Entry 8R2M (electron microscopy, 3.44 A resolution); this record covers chains B and D of the 10 polymer chains in the assembly.

== Chain B ==
Protein: DNA-directed RNA polymerase subunit alpha
Organism: Mycolicibacterium smegmatis MC2 155
Notes: EC 2.7.7.6
UniProtKB: A0QSL8 (RPOA_MYCS2); numbering as in UniProt (aligned over 1-350)
Chain sequence (350 residues; each row starts with the number of its first residue):
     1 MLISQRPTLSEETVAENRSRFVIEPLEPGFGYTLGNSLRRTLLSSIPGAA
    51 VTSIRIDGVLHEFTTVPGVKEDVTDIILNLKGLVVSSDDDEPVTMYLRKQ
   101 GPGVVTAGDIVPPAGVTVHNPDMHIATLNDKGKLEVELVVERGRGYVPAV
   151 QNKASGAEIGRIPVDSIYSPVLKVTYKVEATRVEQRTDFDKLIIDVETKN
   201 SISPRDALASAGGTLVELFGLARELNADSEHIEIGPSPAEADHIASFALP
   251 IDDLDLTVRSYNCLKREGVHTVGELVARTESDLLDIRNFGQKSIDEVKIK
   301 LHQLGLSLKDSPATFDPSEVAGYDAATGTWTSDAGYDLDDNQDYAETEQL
Disordered / not traced: 240-350

== Chain D ==
Protein: DNA-directed RNA polymerase subunit beta'
Organism: Mycolicibacterium smegmatis MC2 155
UniProtKB: A0QS66 (RPOC_MYCS2); residue numbers follow UniProt; this construct covers 1-1317
Chain sequence (1317 residues; numbered 1 to 1317; the number before each row is that of its first residue):
     1 MLDVNFFDELRIGLATADDIRNWSYGEVKKPETINYRTLKPEKDGLFCEK
    51 IFGPTRDWECYCGKYKRVRFKGIICERCGVEVTRAKVRRERMGHIELAAP
   101 VTHIWYFKGVPSRLGYLLDLAPKDLEKIIYFAAYVITSVDDEMRHNELST
   151 LEAEMAVEKKAVEDQRDADLEARAQKLEADLAELEAEGAKSDVRRKVRDS
   201 GEREMRQLRDRAQRELDRLDEIWNTFTKLAPKQLIVDEVLYRELQDRYGE
   251 YFTGAMGAESIKKLIENFDIDAEAESLREVIRSGKGQKKLRALKRLKVVA
   301 AFQQSGNSPMGMVLDAVPVIPPELRPMVQLDGGRFATSDLNDLYRRVINR
   351 NNRLKRLIDLGAPEIIVNNEKRMLQESVDALFDNGRRGRPVTGPGNRPLK
   401 SLSDLLKGKQGRFRQNLLGKRVDYSGRSVIVVGPQLKLHQCGLPKLMALE
   451 LFKPFVMKRLVDLNHAQNIKSAKRMVERQRPQVWDVLEEVIAEHPVLLNR
   501 APTLHRLGIQAFEPQLVEGKAIQLHPLVCEAFNADFDGDQMAVHLPLSAE
   551 AQAEARILMLSSNNILSPASGKPLAMPRLDMVTGLYYLTTLVEGATGEYQ
   601 AATKDAPEQGVYSSPAEAIMAMDRGALSVRAKIKVRLTELRPPTDLEAQL
   651 FENGWKPGDAWTAETTLGRVMFNELLPKSYPFVNEQMHKKVQARIINDLA
   701 ERFPMIVVAQTVDKLKDAGFYWATRSGVTVSMADVLVPPQKQEILERHEA
   751 EADAIERKYQRGALNHTERNESLVKIWQDATEEVGKALEEFYPADNPIIT
   801 IVKSGATGNLTQTRTLAGMKGLVTNPKGEFIPRPIKSSFREGLTVLEYFI
   851 NTHGARKGLADTALRTADSGYLTRRLVDVSQDVIVREHDCETERGINVTL
   901 AERGPDGTLIRDAHVETSAFARTLATDAVDANGNVIIERGHDLGDPAIDA
   951 LLAAGITTVKVRSVLTCTSATGVCAMCYGRSMATGKLVDIGEAVGIVAAQ
  1001 SIGEPGTQLTMRTFHQGGVTGGADIVGGLPRVQELFEARVPRNKAPIADV
  1051 AGRVRLEESDKFFKITIVPDDGGEEVVYDKLSKRQRLRVITHEDGTEGVL
  1101 SDGDHVEVGDQLMEGAADPHEVLRVQGPREVQIHLVKEVQEVYRAQGVSI
  1151 HDKHIEVIVRQMLRRVTIIDSGSTEFLPGSLTERAEFEAENRRVVAEGGE
  1201 PAAGRPVLMGITKASLATDSWLSAASFQETTRVLTDAAINCRSDKLNGLK
  1251 ENVIIGKLIPAGTGISRYRNIQVQPTEEARAAAYTIPSYEDQYYSPDFGQ
  1301 ATGAAVPLDDYGYSDYR
Disordered / not traced: 1-3, 1285-1317
Curated features (UniProtKB/Swiss-Prot):
  - binding site (Zn(2+)): C60, C62, C75, C78, C890, C967, C974, C977
  - binding site (Mg(2+)): D535, D537, D539

== How chain B and chain D interact ==
Residue-residue contacts (27):
  R39(B) with D623(D), salt bridge
  R40(B) with D623(D), salt bridge
  H61(B) with D605(D)
  F63(B) with P607(D)
  V73(B) with E608(D)
  T74(B) with E608(D), hydrogen bond; V611(D)
  L78(B) with V611(D), hydrophobic; Y612(D); S613(D)
  N79(B) with R636(D), hydrogen bond
  K81(B) with V611(D), hydrogen bond (side chain-backbone); E617(D), salt bridge
  Y146(B) with Y612(D); E617(D), hydrogen bond; M620(D), hydrophobic; A621(D), hydrophobic; R624(D), hydrogen bond (backbone-side chain)
  Q151(B) with Q609(D)
  I162(B) with P607(D), hydrophobic
  D165(B) with E617(D)
  I167(B) with E617(D)
  L172(B) with A616(D); M620(D)
  R182(B) with E488(D), salt bridge
  Q185(B) with D485(D), hydrogen bond
  T187(B) with E518(D)
Also at the interface, not in a pair above, chain B (26 interface residues in all): L43, D75, I77, V147, P148, V171, K173, D188
Also at the interface, not in a pair above, chain D (22 interface residues in all): W484, K604, A606, I619, E674

== Overview ==
The interface between chain B and chain D involves 26 residues on one side and 22 on the other; the contacts
include 6 hydrogen bonds and 4 salt bridges. Polar pairs include R39(B)-D623(D), R40(B)-D623(D) and
K81(B)-E617(D).
Here chain B is DNA-directed RNA polymerase subunit alpha and chain D is DNA-directed RNA polymerase subunit
beta', both from Mycolicibacterium smegmatis MC2 155. Entry 8R2M (Mycobacterium smegnatis RNA polymerase
transcription initiation complex with SigmaA, RbpA, HelD N-terminal domain and an upstream-fork ...) was
determined by electron microscopy together with 8Q3I, 8QN8, 8QTI, 8QU6, 8R3M, 8R6P and 8R6R from the same
study.
